Entry 3VAM (X-ray diffraction, 2.40 A resolution); this record covers chains B and P of the 4 polymer chains in the assembly.

Chain B:
Name: Splicing factor U2AF 65 kDa subunit
From: Homo sapiens
Notes: fragment: RNA Binding Domains 1 and 2
UniProt: P26368 (U2AF2_HUMAN); numbering as in UniProt; present here: 148-237, 258-336
Amino-acid sequence (174 residues; row label = number of the first residue in the row; note: 20 numbers in that range are skipped by the numbering (no residue carries them; nothing is unmodelled there)):
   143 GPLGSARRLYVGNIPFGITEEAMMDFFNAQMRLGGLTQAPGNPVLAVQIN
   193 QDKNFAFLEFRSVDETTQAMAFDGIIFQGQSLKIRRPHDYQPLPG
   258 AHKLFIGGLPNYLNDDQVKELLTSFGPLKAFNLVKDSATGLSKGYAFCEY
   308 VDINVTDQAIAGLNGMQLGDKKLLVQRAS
Disordered / not traced: 143-144
Differences from the reference sequence: expression tag (143-147)
UniProt features mapped onto this chain:
  - natural variant: Arg149 (R149W: In DEVDFB)
  - modified residue: Lys276 (5-hydroxylysine), Ser294 (Phosphoserine)
Small-molecule neighbours:
  - n,N-bis(3-D-gluconamidopropyl)deoxycholamide (CPQ): Tyr269, Leu270, Gln274, Glu277, Leu278, Leu325, Gly326
  - 1,4-diethylene dioxide (DIO), molecule 1: Arg174, Pro182, Gly183
  - 1,4-diethylene dioxide (DIO), molecule 2: Asn268, Tyr269, Leu270, Asn271, Lys292, Gly297, Leu298, Ser299
  - 1,4-diethylene dioxide (DIO), molecule 3: Lys276, Leu285, Lys286, Ala287, Phe288
From the paper describing this entry:
  - binding site for the 7-nt DNA strand: Gly265
  - specificity-determining residues: Asp293, Lys328, Lys329 (proposed by the authors, not directly observed)
  - mutagenesis - D293N/K329Q/L331K/Q333E: unchanged binding to 5'-4rU
  - mutagenesis - D293N/K329Q/L331K/Q333E: increased binding to 3'-4rU
  - mutagenesis - K260A/N289A (36-fold), F304A (73-fold): decreased binding to poly-rU RNA (citing earlier work)

Chain P:
Molecule: 7-nt DNA strand
Sequence (7 nucleotides; numbered 1 to 7; the number before each row is that of its first residue):
     1 UCUUUUU
Disordered / not traced: 1
Modified residues: BRU (5-bromo-2'-deoxyuridine-5'-monophosphate) at position 5

Chain B / chain P interface:
Residue-residue contacts (21; chain B residue first):
  Lys260(B) with DU4(P), hydrogen bond to the base
  Phe262(B) with DC2(P), sugar contact; DU3(P), stacking on the base
  Gly264(B) with DC2(P), base contact
  Gly265(B) with DC2(P), hydrogen bond to the phosphate
  Asn289(B) with DU4(P), hydrogen bond to the base
  Val291(B) with DU4(P), base contact
  Lys292(B) with BRU_5(P), phosphate contact
  Ser294(B) with DU6(P), hydrogen bond to the phosphate
  Lys300(B) with DC2(P), phosphate contact; BRU_5(P), salt bridge to the phosphate
  Gly301(B) with DC2(P), phosphate contact
  Tyr302(B) with DC2(P), sugar contact; DU3(P), sugar contact; DU4(P), sugar contact
  Phe304(B) with DU3(P), sugar contact; DU4(P), stacking on the base
  Lys329(B) with DC2(P), base contact
  Leu331(B) with DC2(P), base contact
  Gln333(B) with DU3(P), hydrogen bond to the base
  Ala335(B) with DU3(P), hydrogen bond to the base
Other interface residues (no listed pair), chain B (17 interface residues in all): Arg334

Overview:
Chain B and chain P form an interface of 17 and 5 residues respectively; the contacts include 6 hydrogen
bonds, 1 salt bridge and 2 aromatic stacking contacts. Among the polar pairs are Lys260(B)-DU4(P),
Asn289(B)-DU4(P) and Gln333(B)-DU3(P). The paper reports a binding site for the 7-nt DNA strand at Gly265(B);
K260A/N289A and F304A of chain B reduce binding to poly-rU RNA.
Chain B is Splicing factor U2AF 65 kDa subunit (Homo sapiens) and chain P is a 7-nt DNA strand; the structure,
Structure of U2AF65 variant with BrU5C2 DNA, was determined by X-ray diffraction together with 3VAF, 3VAG,
3VAH, 3VAI, 3VAJ, 3VAK and 3VAL from the same study.
